Entry 4J4L (X-ray diffraction, 2.30 A resolution); this record covers chains A and C.

# Chain A
Molecule: Internalin B, REPEAT MODULES, Variable lymphocyte receptor B
Organism: Listeria monocytogenes
Reference sequence: chimeric construct of A4L9V2, Q4G1L3: residues 43-100 from A4L9V2 (A4L9V2_LISMN) positions 43-100 (same numbers); residues 210-301 from Q4G1L3 positions 141-232 (UniProt number = residue number - 69)
Sequence (267 residues; row label = number of the first residue in the row):
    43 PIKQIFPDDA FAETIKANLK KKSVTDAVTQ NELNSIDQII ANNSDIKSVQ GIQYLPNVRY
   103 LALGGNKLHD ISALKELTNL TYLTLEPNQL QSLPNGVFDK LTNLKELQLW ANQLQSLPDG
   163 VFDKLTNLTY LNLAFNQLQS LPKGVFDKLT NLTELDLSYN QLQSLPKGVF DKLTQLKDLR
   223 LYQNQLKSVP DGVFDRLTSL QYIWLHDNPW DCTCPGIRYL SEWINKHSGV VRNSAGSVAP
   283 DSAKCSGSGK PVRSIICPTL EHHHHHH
Disordered / not traced: 301-309
Differences from the reference sequence: conflict A59 (Asp in A4L9V2); expression tag (302-309)
Disulfide bonds: C254-C287, C256-C299

# Chain C
Molecule: Interleukin-6
Organism: Homo sapiens
Reference sequence: P05231 (IL6_HUMAN); residues 19-184 here correspond to UniProt positions 47-212 (UniProt number = residue number + 28)
Sequence (168 residues; row label = number of the first residue in the row):
    17 GSLTSSERID KQIRYILDGI SALRKETCNK SNMCESSKEA LAENNLNLPK MAEKDGCFQS
    77 GFNEETCLVK IITGLLEFEV YLEYLQNRFE SSEEQARAVQ MSTKVLIQFL QKKAKNLDAI
   137 TTPDPTTNAS LLTKLQAQNQ WLQDMTTHLI LRSFKEFLQS SLRALRQM
Disordered / not traced: 52-60, 133-136
Differences from the reference sequence: expression tag (17-18)
Disulfide bonds: C44-C50, C73-C83
UniProt features mapped onto this chain:
  - modified residue: S53 (Phosphoserine)
  - glycosylation: N45 (N-linked (GlcNAc...) asparagine)

# Chain A / chain C interface
Contacting residue pairs - 43 pairs, chain A then chain C:
  I82(A) with L19(C), hydrophobic
  N84(A) with E23(C), hydrogen bond
  N85(A) with D26(C); R30(C); R182(C), hydrogen bond
  L103(A) with L19(C)
  A104(A) with L19(C); E23(C)
  T126(A) with E23(C)
  E128(A) with K27(C), salt bridge; R30(C), salt bridge
  E148(A) with G17(C), hydrogen bond (side chain-backbone); T20(C), hydrogen bond
  Q150(A) with T20(C), hydrogen bond (side chain-backbone); E23(C); R24(C)
  W152(A) with E23(C); R24(C); K27(C)
  Y172(A) with T20(C); R24(C), hydrogen bond
  N174(A) with R24(C)
  F177(A) with K27(C); Q28(C); Y31(C), hydrophobic
  D198(A) with R24(C), salt bridge
  Y201(A) with Q28(C), hydrogen bond; Y31(C), hydrophobic; M117(C); S118(C), hydrogen bond
  R222(A) with F125(C)
  Y224(A) with M117(C), hydrophobic; V121(C)
  Q225(A) with E110(C); M117(C)
  H248(A) with M117(C)
  D249(A) with R113(C); M117(C)
  S276(A) with M117(C); K120(C); V121(C), hydrogen bond (backbone-backbone)
  A277(A) with Q124(C)
  G278(A) with Q124(C), hydrogen bond (backbone-side chain)
Interface residues without a listed pair, chain A (28 interface residues in all): Q80, Y102, Y124, E196, W246

# Overview
Chain A and chain C form an interface of 28 and 19 residues respectively; the contacts include 10 hydrogen
bonds and 3 salt bridges. Polar contacts include E128(A)-K27(C), E128(A)-R30(C) and D198(A)-R24(C).
Here chain A is Internalin B, REPEAT MODULES, Variable lymphocyte receptor B (Listeria monocytogenes) and
chain C is Interleukin-6 (Homo sapiens). Entry 4J4L (Modular evolution and design of the protein binding
interface) was determined by X-ray diffraction.
